8YYL - chains A and C of the 3 polymer chains in the assembly; structure by electron microscopy, 4.01 A resolution (low resolution: residue-level contacts below are approximate; hydrogen-bond / salt-bridge calls are withheld).

# Chain A
Protein: Isoform Short of Insulin receptor
From: Homo sapiens
UniProtKB: P06213 (INSR_HUMAN), isoform P06213-2; residue numbers follow UniProt; this construct covers 1-1370
Chain sequence (1370 residues; row label = number of the first residue in the row):
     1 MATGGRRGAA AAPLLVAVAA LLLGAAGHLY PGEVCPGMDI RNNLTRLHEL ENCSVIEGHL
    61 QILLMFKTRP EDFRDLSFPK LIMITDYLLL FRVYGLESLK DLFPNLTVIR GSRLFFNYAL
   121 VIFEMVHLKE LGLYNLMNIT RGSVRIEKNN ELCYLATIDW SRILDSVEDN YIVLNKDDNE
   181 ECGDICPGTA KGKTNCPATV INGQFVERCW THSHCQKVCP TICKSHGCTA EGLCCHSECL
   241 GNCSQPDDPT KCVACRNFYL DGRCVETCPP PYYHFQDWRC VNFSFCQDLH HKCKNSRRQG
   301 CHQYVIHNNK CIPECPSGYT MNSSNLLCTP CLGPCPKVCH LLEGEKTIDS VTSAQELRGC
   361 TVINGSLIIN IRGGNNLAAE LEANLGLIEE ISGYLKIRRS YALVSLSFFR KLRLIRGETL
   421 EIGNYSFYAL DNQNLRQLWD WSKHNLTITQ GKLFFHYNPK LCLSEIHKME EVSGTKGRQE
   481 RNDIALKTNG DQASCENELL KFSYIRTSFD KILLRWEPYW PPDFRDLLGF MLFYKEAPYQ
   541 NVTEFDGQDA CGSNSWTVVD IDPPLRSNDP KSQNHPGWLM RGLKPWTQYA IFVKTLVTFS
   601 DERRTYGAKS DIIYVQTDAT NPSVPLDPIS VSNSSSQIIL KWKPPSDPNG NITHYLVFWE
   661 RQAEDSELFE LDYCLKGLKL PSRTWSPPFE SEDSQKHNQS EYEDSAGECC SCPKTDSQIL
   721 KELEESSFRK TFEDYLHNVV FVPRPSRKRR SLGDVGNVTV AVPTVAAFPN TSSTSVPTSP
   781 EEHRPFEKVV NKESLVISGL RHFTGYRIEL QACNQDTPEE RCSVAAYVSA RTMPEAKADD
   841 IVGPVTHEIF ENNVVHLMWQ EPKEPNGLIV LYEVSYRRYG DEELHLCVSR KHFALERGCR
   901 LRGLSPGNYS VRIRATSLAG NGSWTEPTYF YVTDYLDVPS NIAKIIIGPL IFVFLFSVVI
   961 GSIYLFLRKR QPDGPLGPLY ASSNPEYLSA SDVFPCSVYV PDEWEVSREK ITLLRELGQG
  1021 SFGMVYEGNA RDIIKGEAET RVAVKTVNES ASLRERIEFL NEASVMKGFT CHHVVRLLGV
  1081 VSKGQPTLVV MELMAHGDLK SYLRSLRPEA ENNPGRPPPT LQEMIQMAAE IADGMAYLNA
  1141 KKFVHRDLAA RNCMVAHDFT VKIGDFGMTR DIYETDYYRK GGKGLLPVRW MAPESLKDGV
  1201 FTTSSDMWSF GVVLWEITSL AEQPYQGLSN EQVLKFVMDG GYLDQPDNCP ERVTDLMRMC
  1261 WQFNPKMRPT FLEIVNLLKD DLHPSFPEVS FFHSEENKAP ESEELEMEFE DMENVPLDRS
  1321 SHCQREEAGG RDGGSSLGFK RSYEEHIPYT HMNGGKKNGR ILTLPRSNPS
Not modelled in the structure: 1-27, 104-105, 189-193, 270, 297-299, 335, 403-404, 463-464, 492-493, 546-555, 599-603, 620-1370
UniProt features mapped onto this chain:
  - region: Glu-733 to Phe-741 (Insulin-binding), Tyr-999 (Important for interaction with IRS1, SHC1 and STAT5B)
  - site: Phe-66 (Insulin-binding)
  - modified residue: Ser-400 (Phosphoserine), Tyr-401 (Phosphotyrosine), Ser-407 (Phosphoserine), Tyr-999 (Phosphotyrosine)
  - glycosylation (N-linked (GlcNAc...) asparagine): Asn-43, Asn-52, Asn-105, Asn-138, Asn-242, Asn-282, Asn-322, Asn-364, Asn-424, Asn-445, Asn-541, Asn-633, Asn-651, Asn-698
  - natural variant: Asn-42 (N42K: In RMS), Val-55 (V55A: In LEPRCH), Ile-56 (I56T: In LEPRCH), Gly-58 (G58R: In LEPRCH), Asp-86 (D86G: In IRAN type A), Leu-89 (L89P: In IRAN type A), Arg-113 (R113P: In LEPRCH), Ala-119 (A119V: In LEPRCH), Leu-120 (L120Q: In LEPRCH), Ile-146 (I146M: In LEPRCH), Val-167 (V167L: In IRAN type A), Pro-220 (P220L: In Ins resistance), 21 further natural variant entries in UniProt
  - mutagenesis: Cys-462 (C462A: Does not affect S-nitrosylation), Tyr-999 (Y999E: Abolishes interaction with IRS1 and SHC1; Y999F: Has no effect on insulin-stimulated autophosphorylation, but inhibits the biological activity of the receptor ...)
Disulfides: Cys-35/Cys-53, Cys-153/Cys-182, Cys-186/Cys-209, Cys-196/Cys-215, Cys-219/Cys-228, Cys-223/Cys-234, Cys-235/Cys-243, Cys-239/Cys-252, Cys-255/Cys-264, Cys-268/Cys-280, Cys-286/Cys-311, Cys-293/Cys-301, Cys-315/Cys-328, Cys-339/Cys-360, Cys-462/Cys-495

# Chain C
Protein: Insulin
From: Homo sapiens
UniProtKB: P67973 (INS_BALPH); numbering as in UniProt (aligned over 3-51)
Chain sequence (49 residues; row label = number of the first residue in the row):
     3 NQHLCGSHLV EALYLVCGER GFFYTPKAGI VEQCCTSICS LYQLENYCN
Not modelled in the structure: 28-30
Disulfides: Cys-7/Cys-37, Cys-19/Cys-50, Cys-36/Cys-41

# Chain A / chain C interface
Pairs across the interface (14; chain A residue first):
  Asp-39(A) with Tyr-26(C)
  Arg-41(A) with Phe-25(C); Tyr-26(C)
  Asn-42(A) with Gly-23(C); Phe-24(C)
  Leu-64(A) with Phe-24(C)
  Phe-66(A) with Tyr-16(C); Phe-24(C)
  Lys-67(A) with Tyr-16(C); Gly-20(C)
  Arg-92(A) with Val-12(C); Glu-13(C)
  Glu-124(A) with Ser-9(C)
  Lys-148(A) with Ser-9(C)
Interface residues without a listed pair, chain A (11 interface residues in all): Phe-91, Tyr-94
Interface residues without a listed pair, chain C (10 interface residues in all): Glu-21

# In short
The interface between chain A and chain C involves 11 residues on one side and 10 on the other. UniProt lists
2 mutagenesis sites on chain A.
Chain A is Isoform Short of Insulin receptor and chain C is Insulin, both from Homo sapiens; the structure,
Cryo-EM structure of the complex IR with one insulin, was determined by electron microscopy.
